4WIZ - chains AH and Ad of the 90 polymer chains in the assembly; structure by X-ray diffraction, 3.60 A resolution.

# Chain AH (and Ad)
Protein: Coat protein
From: Epinephelus coioides nervous necrosis virus
Notes: chain Ad of this document is another copy of the same molecule, construct and numbering; everything in this record applies to it too
UniProt: Q8JNX5 (Q8JNX5_9VIRU); numbering as in UniProt (aligned over 1-338)
Amino-acid sequence (338 residues; numbered 1 to 338; the number before each row is that of its first residue):
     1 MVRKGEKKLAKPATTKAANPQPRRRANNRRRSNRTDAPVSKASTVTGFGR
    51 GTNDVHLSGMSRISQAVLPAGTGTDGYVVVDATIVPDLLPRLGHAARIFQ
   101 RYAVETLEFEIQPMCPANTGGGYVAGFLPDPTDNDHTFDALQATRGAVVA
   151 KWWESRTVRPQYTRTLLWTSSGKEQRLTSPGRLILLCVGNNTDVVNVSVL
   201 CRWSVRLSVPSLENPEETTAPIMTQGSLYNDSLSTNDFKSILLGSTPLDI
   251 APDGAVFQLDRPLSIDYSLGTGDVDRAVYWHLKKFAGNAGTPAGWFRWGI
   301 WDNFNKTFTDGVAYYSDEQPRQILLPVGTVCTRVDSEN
Not modelled in the structure: 1-50, 338
Differences from the reference sequence: engineered mutation Asn-214 (Thr in Q8JNX5)
Metal / ion sites: Ca2+ site 1: Asp-130, Asp-133 (shared with 2 residues of chain BH); Ca2+ site 2: Ser-170, Glu-213 (shared with 2 residues of chain CH)

# How chain AH and chain Ad interact
Residue-residue contacts - 34 pairs, chain AH then chain Ad:
  Asp-75(AH) / Gln-65(Ad)  hydrogen bond
  Ala-117(AH) / Ala-117(Ad)  hydrogen bond (backbone-backbone)
  Asn-118(AH) / Pro-116(Ad)
  Asn-118(AH) / Ala-117(Ad)
  Asn-118(AH) / Asn-118(Ad)
  Gly-120(AH) / Met-114(Ad)
  Gly-120(AH) / Cys-115(Ad)
  Gly-120(AH) / Pro-116(Ad)
  Gly-121(AH) / Met-114(Ad)
  Gly-122(AH) / Met-114(Ad)
  Phe-138(AH) / Arg-62(Ad)
  Gln-142(AH) / Met-60(Ad)  hydrogen bond (side chain-backbone)
  Gln-142(AH) / Ser-61(Ad)
  Gln-142(AH) / Leu-200(Ad)
  Ala-143(AH) / Arg-91(Ad)
  Val-149(AH) / Gln-112(Ad)
  Val-149(AH) / Met-114(Ad)  hydrophobic
  Val-149(AH) / Leu-200(Ad)  hydrophobic
  Ala-150(AH) / Gln-112(Ad)
  Ala-150(AH) / Met-114(Ad)
  Lys-151(AH) / Pro-113(Ad)  hydrogen bond (side chain-backbone)
  Lys-151(AH) / Met-114(Ad)
  Lys-151(AH) / Trp-153(Ad)  hydrogen bond (side chain-backbone)
  Lys-151(AH) / Glu-154(Ad)
  Lys-151(AH) / Ser-155(Ad)
  Trp-153(AH) / Cys-115(Ad)  hydrogen bond (side chain-backbone)
  Trp-153(AH) / Ala-117(Ad)  hydrophobic
  Trp-153(AH) / Trp-153(Ad)  hydrophobic
  Glu-154(AH) / Gln-112(Ad)
  Arg-156(AH) / Glu-110(Ad)  salt bridge
  Arg-156(AH) / Gln-112(Ad)
  Val-188(AH) / Gln-65(Ad)
  Val-188(AH) / Met-114(Ad)  hydrophobic
  Val-188(AH) / Asn-196(Ad)  hydrogen bond (backbone-side chain)
Also at the interface, not in a pair above, chain AH (19 interface residues in all): Tyr-123, Asp-139, Gly-189
Also at the interface, not in a pair above, chain Ad (20 interface residues in all): Pro-90, Ser-198

# Summary
19 residues of chain AH face 20 of chain Ad across their interface, with 7 hydrogen bonds and 1 salt bridge.
Polar pairs include Arg-156(AH)/Glu-110(Ad), Asp-75(AH)/Gln-65(Ad) and Gln-142(AH)/Met-60(Ad). Asp-130(AH) and
Asp-133(AH) coordinate Ca2+ site 1. The Ca2+ site 2 is built by Ser-170(AH) and Glu-213(AH).
Both chains are Coat protein (Epinephelus coioides nervous necrosis virus). Entry 4WIZ (Crystal structure of
Grouper nervous necrosis virus-like particle at 3.6A) was determined by X-ray diffraction together with 4RFT
and 4RFU from the same study.
